Entry 9FQA (X-ray diffraction, 1.47 A resolution); this record covers chain A.

[Chain A]
Protein: Non-structural protein 11
Source organism: Severe acute respiratory syndrome coronavirus 2
UniProtKB: P0DTC1 (R1A_SARS2); residues 1-306 here correspond to UniProt positions 3264-3569 (UniProt number = residue number + 3263)
Sequence (306 residues; each row starts with the number of its first residue):
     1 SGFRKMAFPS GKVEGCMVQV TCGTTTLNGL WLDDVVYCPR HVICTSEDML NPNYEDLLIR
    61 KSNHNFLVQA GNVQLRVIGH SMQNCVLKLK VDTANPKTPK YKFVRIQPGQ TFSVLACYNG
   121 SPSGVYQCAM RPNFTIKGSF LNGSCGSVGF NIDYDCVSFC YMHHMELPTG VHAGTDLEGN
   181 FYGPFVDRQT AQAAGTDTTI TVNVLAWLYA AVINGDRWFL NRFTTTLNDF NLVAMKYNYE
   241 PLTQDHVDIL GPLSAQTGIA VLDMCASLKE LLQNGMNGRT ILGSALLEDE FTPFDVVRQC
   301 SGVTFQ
Not modelled in the structure: 46-50, 301-306
Covalent attachments: compound A1IEY linked to C145

[Overview]
Chain A is Non-structural protein 11 (Severe acute respiratory syndrome coronavirus 2); the structure, Crystal
structure of SARS-CoV-2 main protease (MPro) in complex with the covalently bound inhibitor PSB-21101
(compound ..., was determined by X-ray diffraction, deposited together with 9FQ9.
